PDB entry 4BDS | X-ray diffraction, 2.10 A resolution | chain A

# Chain A
Name: Cholinesterase
From: Homo sapiens
Notes: EC 3.1.1.8; fragment: catalytic domain, residues 29-557
UniProt: P06276 (CHLE_HUMAN); residues 1-529 here correspond to UniProt positions 29-557 (UniProt number = residue number + 28)
Amino-acid sequence (529 residues; each row starts with the number of its first residue):
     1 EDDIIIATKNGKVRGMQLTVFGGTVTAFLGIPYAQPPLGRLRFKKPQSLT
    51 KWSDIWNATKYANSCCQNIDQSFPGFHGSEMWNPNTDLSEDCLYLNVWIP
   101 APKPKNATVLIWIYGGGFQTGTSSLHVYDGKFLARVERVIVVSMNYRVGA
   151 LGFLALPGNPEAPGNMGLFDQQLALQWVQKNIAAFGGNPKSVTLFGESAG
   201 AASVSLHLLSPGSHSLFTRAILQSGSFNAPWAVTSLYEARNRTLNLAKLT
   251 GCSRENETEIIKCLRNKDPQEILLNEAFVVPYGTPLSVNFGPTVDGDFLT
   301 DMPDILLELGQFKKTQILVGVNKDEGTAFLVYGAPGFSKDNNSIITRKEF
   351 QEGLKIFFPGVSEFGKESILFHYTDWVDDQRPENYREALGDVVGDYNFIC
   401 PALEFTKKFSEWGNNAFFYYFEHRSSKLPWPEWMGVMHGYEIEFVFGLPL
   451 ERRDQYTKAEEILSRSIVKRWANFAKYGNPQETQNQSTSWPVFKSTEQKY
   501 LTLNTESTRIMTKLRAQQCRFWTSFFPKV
Disordered / not traced: 1-3, 378-379
Differences from the reference sequence: engineered mutation Gln17 (Asn45 in P06276), Gln455 (Asn483 in P06276), Gln481 (Asn509 in P06276), Gln486 (Asn514 in P06276)
Swiss-Prot annotation at these positions:
  - active site: Ser198 (Acyl-ester intermediate), Glu325 (Charge relay system), His438 (Charge relay system)
  - binding site (tacrine): Trp82, His438
  - binding site (substrate): Gly116, Gly117
  - modified residue: Ser198 (Phosphoserine)
  - glycosylation (N-linked (GlcNAc...) asparagine): Asn57 (complex), Asn106 (complex), Asn241 (complex), Asn256 (complex), Asn341 (complex), Asn485
Disulfide bonds: Cys65-Cys92, Cys252-Cys263, Cys400-Cys519
Glycans and other covalent adducts: N-acetylglucosamine (NAG) linked to Asn57, Asn106, Asn256, Asn485; glycan linked to Asn241, Asn341
Residues lining bound ligands:
  - 1-formyl-L-proline (FPK): Gly115, Gly116, Gly117, Ser198, Ala199, Trp231, Pro285, Leu286, Ser287, Val288, Phe329, His438
  - alpha-L-fucopyranose (FUC): Thr108, Asn188, Lys190, Ser191, Lys476
  - tacrine (THA): Asp70, Gly78, Trp82, Gly115, Gly116, Tyr128, Glu197, Ser198, Ala328, Tyr332, Trp430, Met437, His438, Gly439, Tyr440

# In short
Chain A binds alpha-L-fucopyranose, tacrine and 1-formyl-L-proline. N-acetylglucosamine is covalently linked
to Asn57, Asn106, Asn256 and Asn485. From UniProt: 3 active-site residues, tacrine-binding residues Trp82 and
His438 and substrate-binding residues Gly116 and Gly117.
Chain A is Cholinesterase (Homo sapiens); the structure, Human butyrylcholinesterase in complex with tacrine,
was determined by X-ray diffraction.
